7XXJ - chains A and B of the 4 polymer chains in the assembly; structure by electron microscopy, 3.33 A resolution.

# Chain A
Molecule: VP1
Source organism: Echovirus E18
Amino-acid sequence (278 residues; row label = number of the first residue in the row):
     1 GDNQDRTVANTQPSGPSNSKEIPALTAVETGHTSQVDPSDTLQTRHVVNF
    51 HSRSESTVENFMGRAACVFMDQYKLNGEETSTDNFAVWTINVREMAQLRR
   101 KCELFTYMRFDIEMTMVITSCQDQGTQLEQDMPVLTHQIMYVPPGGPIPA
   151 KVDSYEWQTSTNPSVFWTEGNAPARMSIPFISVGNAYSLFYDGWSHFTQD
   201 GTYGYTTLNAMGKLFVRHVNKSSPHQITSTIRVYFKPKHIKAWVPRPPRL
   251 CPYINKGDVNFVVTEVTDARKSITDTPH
Disordered / not traced: 1-5, 77-80

# Chain B
Molecule: VP2
Source organism: Echovirus E18
Amino-acid sequence (260 residues; each row starts with the number of its first residue):
     1 SPSAEECGYSDRVRSMTLGNSTITTQESANVVVGYGEWPSYLSDKEATAE
    51 DQPTQPDVATCRFYTLESVQWEKSSPGWWWKFPEALKNMGLFGQNMHYHY
   101 LGRAGYTIHVQCNASKFHQGCLLVVCVPEAEMGCADTSTTFPATELTTEE
   151 EPHVFTSDSITGKKVQAAVCNAGMGVGVGNLTIFPHQWINLRTNNSATIV
   201 MPYINSVPMDNMFRHYNFTLMIIPFAPLNFNEGATAYVPVTVTIAPMYAE
   251 YNGLRLASTQ
Disordered / not traced: 1-9, 260

# Chain A / chain B interface
Residue-residue contacts - 113 pairs, chain A then chain B:
  Val28(A) - Trp188(B)
  Glu29(A) - Ala29(B)
  Glu29(A) - Gln187(B)
  Glu29(A) - Trp188(B)  hydrogen bond (backbone-backbone)
  Glu29(A) - Asn190(B)  hydrogen bond
  Glu29(A) - Thr193(B)  hydrogen bond
  Glu29(A) - Asn194(B)  hydrogen bond (backbone-side chain)
  Thr30(A) - Ala29(B)
  Thr30(A) - Asn30(B)
  Thr30(A) - Val32(B)
  Gly31(A) - Val32(B)
  Gly31(A) - His186(B)  hydrogen bond (backbone-side chain)
  Thr106(A) - Pro128(B)  hydrogen bond (side chain-backbone)
  Thr106(A) - Glu129(B)
  Tyr107(A) - Glu129(B)  hydrogen bond
  Tyr107(A) - Ile204(B)  hydrogen bond (side chain-backbone)
  Tyr107(A) - Asn205(B)  hydrogen bond (side chain-backbone)
  Tyr107(A) - Ser206(B)
  Asn185(A) - Ser206(B)  hydrogen bond (backbone-backbone)
  Asn185(A) - Pro208(B)
  Ala186(A) - Ser206(B)
  Phe190(A) - Glu129(B)
  Phe190(A) - Glu131(B)
  Tyr191(A) - Glu129(B)
  Tyr191(A) - Glu131(B)
  Tyr191(A) - Asp210(B)
  Tyr191(A) - His215(B)
  Asp192(A) - Lys81(B)  salt bridge
  Asp192(A) - Glu129(B)  hydrogen bond (backbone-side chain)
  Asp192(A) - Ala130(B)  hydrogen bond (side chain-backbone)
  Asp192(A) - Glu131(B)
  Asp192(A) - His215(B)  salt bridge
  Asp192(A) - Tyr216(B)  hydrogen bond (backbone-backbone)
  Asp192(A) - Thr219(B)
  Gly193(A) - Arg214(B)
  Gly193(A) - His215(B)
  Trp194(A) - Thr140(B)
  Trp194(A) - Phe141(B)
  Trp194(A) - Pro142(B)
  Trp194(A) - Ala143(B)
  Trp194(A) - Leu146(B)
  Trp194(A) - Arg214(B)  hydrogen bond (backbone-backbone)
  Trp194(A) - Tyr216(B)  hydrogen bond
  Ser195(A) - Arg214(B)
  His196(A) - Arg214(B)
  Phe197(A) - Tyr100(B)  hydrophobic
  Phe197(A) - Asn211(B)
  Phe197(A) - Phe213(B)
  Phe197(A) - Arg214(B)
  Gln199(A) - Glu84(B)  hydrogen bond
  Gln199(A) - Lys87(B)
  Gln199(A) - Ala143(B)
  Gln199(A) - Thr147(B)
  Gln199(A) - Phe213(B)
  Gln199(A) - Tyr216(B)  hydrogen bond
  Tyr203(A) - Lys81(B)  hydrogen bond
  Tyr203(A) - Ala130(B)  hydrogen bond (side chain-backbone)
  Tyr203(A) - Glu131(B)
  Tyr203(A) - Met132(B)  hydrogen bond (side chain-backbone)
  Tyr203(A) - Phe141(B)  hydrophobic
  Tyr203(A) - Leu146(B)  hydrophobic
  Gly204(A) - Glu131(B)
  Tyr205(A) - Glu131(B)
  Leu208(A) - Ser206(B)
  Val244(A) - Tyr35(B)
  Val244(A) - Pro128(B)  hydrophobic
  Val244(A) - Ile204(B)  hydrophobic
  Pro245(A) - Tyr35(B)  hydrogen bond (backbone-side chain)
  Pro245(A) - Ile183(B)  hydrophobic
  Pro245(A) - Phe184(B)
  Arg246(A) - Val127(B)
  Arg246(A) - Pro128(B)
  Arg246(A) - Glu129(B)  hydrogen bond (side chain-backbone)
  Arg246(A) - Ala130(B)
  Arg246(A) - Met174(B)
  Arg246(A) - Ile183(B)
  Arg246(A) - Phe184(B)
  Pro247(A) - Val176(B)
  Pro247(A) - Asn180(B)
  Pro247(A) - Ile183(B)
  Pro247(A) - Phe184(B)
  Pro248(A) - Val176(B)
  Arg249(A) - Gly175(B)
  Leu250(A) - Gly175(B)  hydrogen bond (backbone-backbone)
  Leu250(A) - Gly177(B)
  Cys251(A) - Asn171(B)  hydrogen bond
  Cys251(A) - Gly175(B)
  Ile254(A) - Thr137(B)
  Asn255(A) - Thr137(B)
  Asp258(A) - Glu131(B)
  Val259(A) - Glu131(B)  hydrogen bond (backbone-side chain)
  Val259(A) - Met132(B)
  Val259(A) - Gly133(B)
  Val259(A) - Met174(B)
  Asn260(A) - Gly133(B)
  Asn260(A) - Cys134(B)  hydrogen bond (side chain-backbone)
  Asn260(A) - Thr137(B)  hydrogen bond (side chain-backbone)
  Asn260(A) - Thr139(B)  hydrogen bond (side chain-backbone)
  Phe261(A) - Gly133(B)
  Phe261(A) - Thr137(B)
  Phe261(A) - Gln166(B)
  Phe261(A) - Asn171(B)
  Phe261(A) - Gly173(B)
  Phe261(A) - Met174(B)
  Phe261(A) - Gly175(B)
  Val262(A) - Thr137(B)
  Val263(A) - Ser159(B)
  Val263(A) - Gln166(B)
  Val263(A) - Ala168(B)  hydrophobic
  Val263(A) - Asn171(B)
  Thr264(A) - Cys170(B)
  Thr264(A) - Asn171(B)  hydrogen bond (backbone-side chain)
  Val266(A) - Cys170(B)  hydrophobic
Also at the interface, not in a pair above, chain A (43 interface residues in all): Gly184, Ser188, Leu189, Asp200
Also at the interface, not in a pair above, chain B (60 interface residues in all): Thr48, Ser138, Leu181, Val207, Phe218, Arg255

# In short
The interface between chain A and chain B involves 43 residues on one side and 60 on the other, with 29
hydrogen bonds and 2 salt bridges. Among the polar pairs are Asp192(A)-Lys81(B), Asp192(A)-His215(B) and
Glu29(A)-Asn190(B).
Here chain A is VP1 and chain B is VP2, both from Echovirus E18. Entry 7XXJ (Echo 18 incubated with FcRn at
pH5.5) was determined by electron microscopy together with 7XXA and 7XXG from the same study.
